PDB entry 5Z6W | X-ray diffraction, 3.20 A resolution | chains A and H of the 4 polymer chains in the assembly

== Chain A ==
Molecule: Fanconi-associated nuclease 1 homolog
From: Pseudomonas aeruginosa (strain ATCC 15692 / DSM 22644 / CIP 104116 / JCM 14847 / LMG 12228 / 1C / PRS 101 / PAO1)
Notes: EC 3.1.4.1
UniProtKB: Q9I2N0 (FAN1_PSEAE); residue numbers follow UniProt; this construct covers 1-559
Chain sequence (580 residues; row label = number of the first residue in the row; numbers below 1 keep their minus sign (Met-20 is residue -20)):
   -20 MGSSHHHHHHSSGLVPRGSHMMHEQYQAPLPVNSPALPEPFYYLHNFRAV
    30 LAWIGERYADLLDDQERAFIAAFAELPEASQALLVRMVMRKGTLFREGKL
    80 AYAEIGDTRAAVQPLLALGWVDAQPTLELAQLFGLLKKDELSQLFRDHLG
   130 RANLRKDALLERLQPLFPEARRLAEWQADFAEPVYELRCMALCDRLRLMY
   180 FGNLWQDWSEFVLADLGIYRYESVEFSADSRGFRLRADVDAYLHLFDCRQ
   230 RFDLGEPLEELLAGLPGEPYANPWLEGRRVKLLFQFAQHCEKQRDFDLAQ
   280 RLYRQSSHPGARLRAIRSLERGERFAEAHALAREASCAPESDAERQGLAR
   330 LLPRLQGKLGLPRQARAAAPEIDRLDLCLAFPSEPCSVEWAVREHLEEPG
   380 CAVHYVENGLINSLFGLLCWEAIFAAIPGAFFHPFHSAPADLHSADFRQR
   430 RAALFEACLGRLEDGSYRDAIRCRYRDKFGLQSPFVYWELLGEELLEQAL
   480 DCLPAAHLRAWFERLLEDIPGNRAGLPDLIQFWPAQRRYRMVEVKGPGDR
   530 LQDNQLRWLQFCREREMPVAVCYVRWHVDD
Disordered / not traced: -20 to 13
Construct notes: expression tag (-20 to 0)
Ion coordination: Mn2+ site 1: Glu386, Asp507; Mn2+ site 2: Asp507, Glu522, Val523
What the authors report for this chain:
  - binding site for the 24-nt DNA strand: Lys260
  - mutagenesis - R228A: unchanged catalytic activity
  - mutagenesis - R228A/K260A, K260A: decreased catalytic activity on ICL-9/G3
  - mutagenesis - R228A/K260A, K260A: decreased catalytic activity on ICL-3/G3

== Chain H ==
Molecule: 10-nt DNA strand
Sequence (10 nucleotides; each row starts with the number of its first residue):
     1 GTTGGGATTG

== Interface between chain A and chain H ==
Pairs across the interface (15):
  Pro14(A) - DG10(H)  phosphate contact
  Ala15(A) - DG10(H)  hydrogen bond to the phosphate
  Leu16(A) - DG10(H)  hydrogen bond to the phosphate
  Tyr21(A) - DT9(H)  sugar contact
  Tyr21(A) - DG10(H)  hydrogen bond to the phosphate
  Arg65(A) - DT9(H)  salt bridge to the phosphate
  Arg65(A) - DG10(H)  salt bridge to the phosphate
  Arg69(A) - DT8(H)  salt bridge to the phosphate
  Lys70(A) - DA7(H)  salt bridge to the phosphate
  Lys70(A) - DT8(H)  hydrogen bond to the phosphate
  Tyr81(A) - DT9(H)  hydrogen bond to the phosphate
  Val191(A) - DG10(H)  base contact
  Leu192(A) - DG10(H)  base contact
  Leu195(A) - DG10(H)  base contact
  Ile197(A) - DG10(H)  base contact
Interface residues without a listed pair, chain A (15 interface residues in all): Gly71, Phe74, Glu83

== Overview ==
15 residues of chain A and 4 residues of chain H are in contact, with 5 hydrogen bonds and 4 salt bridges.
Among the polar pairs are Ala15(A)-DG10(H), Leu16(A)-DG10(H) and Tyr21(A)-DG10(H). The paper reports a binding
site for the 24-nt DNA strand at Lys260(A); R228A/K260A and K260A of chain A reduce catalytic activity on
ICL-9/G3.
Here chain A is Fanconi-associated nuclease 1 homolog (Pseudomonas aeruginosa (strain ATCC 15692 / DSM 22644 /
CIP 104116 / JCM 14847 / LMG 12228 / 1C / PRS 101 / PAO1)) and chain H is a 10-nt DNA strand. Entry 5Z6W
(Crystal structure of paFAN1 bound to 2nt 5'flap DNA with gap with Manganese) was determined by X-ray
diffraction, deposited together with 5Y7G and 5Y7Q.
